Entry 7TNS (electron microscopy, 6.70 A resolution (low resolution: residue-level contacts below are approximate; hydrogen-bond / salt-bridge calls are withheld)); this record covers chains 18 and E5 of the 101 polymer chains in the assembly.

== Chain 18 ==
Protein: Microtubule associated protein SPM1
Organism: Toxoplasma gondii
UniProt: S8F1Y1 (S8F1Y1_TOXGM); residues 1-351 here = UniProt positions 1-351
Sequence (351 residues; row label = number of the first residue in the row):
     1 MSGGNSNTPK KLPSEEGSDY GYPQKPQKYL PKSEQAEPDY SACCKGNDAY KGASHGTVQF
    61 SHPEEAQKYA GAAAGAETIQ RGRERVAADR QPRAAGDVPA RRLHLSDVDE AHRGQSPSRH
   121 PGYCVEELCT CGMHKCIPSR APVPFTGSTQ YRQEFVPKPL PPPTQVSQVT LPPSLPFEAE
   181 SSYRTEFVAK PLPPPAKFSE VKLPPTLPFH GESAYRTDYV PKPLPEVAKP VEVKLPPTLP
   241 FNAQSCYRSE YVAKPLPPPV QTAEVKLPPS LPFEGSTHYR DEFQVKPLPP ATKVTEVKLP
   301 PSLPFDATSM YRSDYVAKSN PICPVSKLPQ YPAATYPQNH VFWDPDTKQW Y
Disordered / not traced: 1-236, 259-351
Sequence notes: conflict A263 (Val in S8F1Y1)

== Chain E5 ==
Protein: Tubulin beta chain
Organism: Toxoplasma gondii
UniProt: A0A125YWG5 (A0A125YWG5_TOXGM); residue numbers follow UniProt; this construct covers 1-449
Sequence (449 residues; numbered 1 to 449; the number before each row is that of its first residue):
     1 MREIVHVQGG QCGNQIGAKF WEVISDEHGI DPTGTYCGDS DLQLERINVF YNEATGGRFV
    61 PRAILMDLEP GTMDSVRAGP FGQLFRPDNF VFGQTGAGNN WAKGHYTEGA ELIDSVLDVV
   121 RKEAEGCDCL QGFQITHSLG GGTGSGMGTL LISKVREEYP DRIMETFSVF PSPKVSDTVV
   181 EPYNATLSVH QLVENADEVQ VIDNEALYDI CFRTLKLTTP TYGDLNHLVS AAMSGVTCCL
   241 RFPGQLNSDL RKLAVNLIPF PRLHFFLIGF APLTSRGSQQ YRALSVPELT QQMFDAKNMM
   301 CASDPRHGRY LTASAMFRGR MSTKEVDEQM LNVQNKNSSY FVEWIPNNMK SSVCDIPPKG
   361 LKMSVTFVGN STAIQEMFKR VSDQFTAMFR RKAFLHWYTG EGMDEMEFTE AESNMNDLVS
   421 EYQQYQDATA EEEGEFDEEE GEMGAEEGA
Disordered / not traced: 427-449
Cystine bridges: C238-C354

== How chain 18 and chain E5 interact ==
Pairs across the interface (16; chain 18 residue first):
  L239(18) with K359(E5)
  F241(18) with L42(E5); Q43(E5); I356(E5)
  A243(18) with L42(E5); D355(E5); I356(E5); P357(E5)
  Q244(18) with R320(E5); D355(E5)
  S245(18) with P243(E5); D355(E5)
  C246(18) with Q245(E5)
  R248(18) with L42(E5); E45(E5)
  S249(18) with R320(E5)
Other interface residues (no listed pair), chain 18 (9 interface residues in all): P240
Other interface residues (no listed pair), chain E5 (12 interface residues in all): S40, F242

== In short ==
Chain 18 and chain E5 form an interface of 9 and 12 residues respectively.
Here chain 18 is Microtubule associated protein SPM1 and chain E5 is Tubulin beta chain, both from Toxoplasma
gondii. Entry 7TNS (Subpellicular microtubule from detergent-extract Toxoplasma gondii cells) was determined
by electron microscopy together with 7TNQ and 7TNT from the same study.
